7SR1 - chain A; structure by X-ray diffraction, 2.40 A resolution.

Chain A:
Name: Sorting nexin-25
Source organism: Homo sapiens
UniProtKB: A0A494C0S0 (A0A494C0S0_HUMAN); residues 446-569 here = UniProt positions 446-569
Chain sequence (126 residues; row label = number of the first residue in the row):
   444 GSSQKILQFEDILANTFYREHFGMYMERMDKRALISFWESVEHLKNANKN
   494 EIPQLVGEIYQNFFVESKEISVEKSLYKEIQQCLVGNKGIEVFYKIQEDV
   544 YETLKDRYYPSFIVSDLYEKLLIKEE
Unresolved in the structure: 444-446
Differences from the reference sequence: expression tag (444-445)
What the authors report for this chain:
  - interface residues: Cys526
  - conformationally variable residues (helix shift): Cys526
  - self-association interface (contacts with another copy of this molecule); pairs are residue here / residue on that copy: Cys526-Cys526 (disulfide)

Summary:
The paper reports the interface residue Cys526; conformational variability at Cys526.
Chain A is Sorting nexin-25 (Homo sapiens); the structure, Crystal structure of the human SNX25 regulator of
G-protein signalling (RGS) domain, was determined by X-ray diffraction (same publication as 7SR2).
